8OP2 - chains A and D of the 22 polymer chains in the assembly; structure by electron microscopy, 2.80 A resolution.

== Chain A (and D) ==
Protein: Nucleoprotein
Source organism: Human respiratory syncytial virus A strain Long
Notes: chain D of this document is another copy of the same molecule, construct and numbering; everything in this record applies to it too
UniProt: P03418 (NCAP_HRSVA); residues 1-370 here = UniProt positions 1-370
Amino-acid sequence (370 residues; row label = number of the first residue in the row):
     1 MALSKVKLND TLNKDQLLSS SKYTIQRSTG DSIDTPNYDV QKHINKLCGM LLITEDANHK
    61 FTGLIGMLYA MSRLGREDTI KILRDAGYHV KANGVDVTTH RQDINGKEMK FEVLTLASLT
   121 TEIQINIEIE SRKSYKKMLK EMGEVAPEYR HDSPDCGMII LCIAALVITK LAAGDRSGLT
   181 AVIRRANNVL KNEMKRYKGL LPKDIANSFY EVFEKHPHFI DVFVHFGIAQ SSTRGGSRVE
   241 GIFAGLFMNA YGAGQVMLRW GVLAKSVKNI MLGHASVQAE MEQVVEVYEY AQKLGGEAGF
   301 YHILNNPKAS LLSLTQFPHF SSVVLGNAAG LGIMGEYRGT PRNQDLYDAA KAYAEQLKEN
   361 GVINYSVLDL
Unresolved in the structure: 1
Swiss-Prot annotation at these positions:
  - region: Arg338 to Asn364 (Interaction with the phosphoprotein)
  - modified residue: Tyr38 (Phosphotyrosine)
  - natural variant: Val267 (V267I: In strain: Cold-passage attenuated)
  - mutagenesis: Tyr23 (Y23D/F: 65% loss of transcription but no effect on replication), Tyr38 (Y38D/F: 45% loss of transcription but no effect on replication), Tyr69 (Y69F: Increased transcription and 50% loss of replication), Arg132 (R132A: Almost complete loss of viral RNA synthesis)

== How chain A and chain D interact ==
Pairs across the interface (75):
  Ala2(A) with Val285(D)
  Leu3(A) with Lys265(D); Leu272(D), hydrophobic
  Lys5(A) with Val285(D); Tyr288(D); Glu289(D)
  Val6(A) with Gly261(D); Val262(D); Lys265(D); Met281(D), hydrophobic; Tyr288(D)
  Lys7(A) with Val262(D); Tyr288(D); Gln292(D), hydrogen bond (backbone-side chain)
  Leu8(A) with Leu258(D), hydrophobic; Arg259(D); Val262(D); Gln292(D)
  Asp10(A) with Arg259(D), salt bridge
  Asn13(A) with Tyr251(D); Gly295(D); Gly296(D)
  Lys14(A) with Met248(D); Tyr251(D)
  Gln16(A) with Gly296(D), hydrogen bond (side chain-backbone)
  Leu17(A) with Ile228(D); Gly296(D); Phe300(D), hydrophobic
  Leu18(A) with Ser231(D); Ser232(D), hydrogen bond (backbone-side chain)
  Ser21(A) with Ile228(D); Ala229(D); Ser232(D)
  Tyr23(A) with Asp78(D); Lys81(D); Ile82(D); Asp85(D), hydrogen bond; His225(D); Ala229(D)
  Thr24(A) with Leu74(D); Asp78(D), hydrogen bond (backbone-side chain)
  Ile25(A) with Arg73(D); Ala229(D), hydrophobic; Gln230(D); Thr233(D)
  Gln26(A) with Tyr38(D); Gln41(D), hydrogen bond (backbone-side chain); Arg73(D), hydrogen bond (backbone-backbone)
  Arg27(A) with Gln41(D); Arg73(D); Thr233(D); Gly235(D), hydrogen bond (side chain-backbone); Gly236(D); Glu240(D), salt bridge
  Ser28(A) with Gln41(D)
  Gly30(A) with Lys42(D), hydrogen bond (backbone-side chain)
  Ile82(A) with Arg234(D), hydrogen bond (backbone-side chain)
  Asp85(A) with Arg234(D)
  Ala86(A) with Arg234(D)
  Lys215(A) with Glu148(D), salt bridge
  Pro217(A) with Ser237(D)
  Asp221(A) with Arg234(D), salt bridge
  His225(A) with Arg234(D)
  Leu304(A) with Arg234(D); Gly235(D); Gly236(D), hydrogen bond (backbone-backbone)
  Asn305(A) with Gly235(D); Gly236(D); Ser237(D)
  Asn306(A) with Thr233(D); Arg234(D), hydrogen bond (side chain-backbone)
  Pro307(A) with Gln230(D); Ser231(D); Thr233(D); Ala244(D), hydrophobic
Interface residues without a listed pair, chain A (38 interface residues in all): Lys22, Asp31, Tyr88, Ala275, Ala279, Glu282, Lys308
Interface residues without a listed pair, chain D (46 interface residues in all): Phe226, Arg238, Ser266, Val284, Ala291, Glu297, Val362

== Summary ==
38 residues of chain A and 46 residues of chain D are in contact, with 12 hydrogen bonds and 4 salt bridges.
Polar contacts include Asp10(A)-Arg259(D), Arg27(A)-Glu240(D) and Lys215(A)-Glu148(D). Curated annotation
(UniProt) lists 4 mutagenesis sites on chain A.
Chain A and chain D are both Nucleoprotein (Human respiratory syncytial virus A strain Long); the structure,
Stacks of nucleocapsid rings of the N1-370 mutant of the human Respiratory Syncytial Virus, was determined by
electron microscopy (same publication as 8OOU and 8OP1).
